PDB entry 8E2L | electron microscopy, 3.51 A resolution | chains C and B of the 7 polymer chains in the assembly

[Chain C (and B)]
Molecule: Twinkle mtDNA helicase
Source organism: Lates calcarifer
Notes: chain B of this document is another copy of the same molecule, construct and numbering; everything in this record applies to it too
UniProtKB: A0A4W6C5C5 (A0A4W6C5C5_LATCA); residues 1-517 here correspond to UniProt positions 128-644 (UniProt number = residue number + 127)
Amino-acid sequence (542 residues; numbered 1 to 542; the number before each row is that of its first residue):
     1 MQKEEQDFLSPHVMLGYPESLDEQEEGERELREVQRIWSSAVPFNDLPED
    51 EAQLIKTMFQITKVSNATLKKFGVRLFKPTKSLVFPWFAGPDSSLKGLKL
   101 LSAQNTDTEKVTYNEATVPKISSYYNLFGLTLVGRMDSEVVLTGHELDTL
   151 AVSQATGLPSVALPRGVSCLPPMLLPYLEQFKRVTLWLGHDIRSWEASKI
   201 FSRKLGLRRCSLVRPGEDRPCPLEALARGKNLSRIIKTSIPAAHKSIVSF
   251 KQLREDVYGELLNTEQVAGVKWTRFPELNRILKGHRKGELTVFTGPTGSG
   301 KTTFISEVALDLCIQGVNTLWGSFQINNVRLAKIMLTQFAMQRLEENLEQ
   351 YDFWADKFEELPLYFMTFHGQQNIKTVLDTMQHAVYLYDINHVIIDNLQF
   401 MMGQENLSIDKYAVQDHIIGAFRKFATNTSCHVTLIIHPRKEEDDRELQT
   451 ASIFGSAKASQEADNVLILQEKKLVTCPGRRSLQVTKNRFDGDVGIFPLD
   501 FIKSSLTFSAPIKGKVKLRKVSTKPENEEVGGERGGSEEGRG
Unresolved in the structure: 1-47, 405-408, 513-542
Sequence notes: engineered mutation Gln325 (Glu452 in A0A4W6C5C5)
Metal / ion sites: Mg2+: Thr302, Gln325 (together with ATP)
Small-molecule neighbours:
  - ATP (adenosine-5'-triphosphate), molecule 1: Pro296, Thr297, Gly298, Ser299, Gly300, Lys301, Thr302, Thr303, Gln325, Asn397, His438, Gly479, Arg481, Phe501, Lys503, Leu506, Phe508
  - ATP, molecule 2: Gln461, Lys487, Asn488, Arg489, Asp491, Gly492
What the authors report for this chain:
  - binding site for ATP: Lys301, Gln325, His438, Gln461, Arg481, Lys487, Arg489, Phe501
  - Mg2+ coordination: Thr302, Gln325
  - Mg2+ coordination through a water molecule: Asp396
  - mutagenesis - R481A (10-fold), F501A (10-fold), F501Y: decreased binding to ATP
  - mutagenesis - H438A, R489A: decreased catalytic activity on ATP
  - mutagenesis - H438A, R440A, S456A, R489A: abolished binding to the 15-nt DNA strand
  - binding site for the 15-nt DNA strand: Tyr412, Arg440, Lys441, Gly455, Ser456, Ala457
  - mutagenesis - R440A, S456A: abolished catalytic activity
  - mutagenesis - K441A: decreased expression
  - self-association interface (contacts with another copy of this molecule); pairs are residue here / residue on that copy: Trp195-Tyr386, Lys199-Leu387, Arg254-Asp352 (salt bridge), Trp195, Trp195, Ile247, Phe250, Leu261
  - mutagenesis - W195L, K199E, Y386A, Y388C: decreased catalytic activity
  - disease-associated variants - W195L, K199E, Y388C: decreased catalytic activity
  - mutagenesis - Y386A: decreased stability
  - disease-associated variants - W195L, K199E, Y388C: decreased stability
  - mutagenesis - E325Q: abolished catalytic activity on ATP
  - mutagenesis - E325Q: unchanged binding to the 15-nt DNA strand
  - catalytic residues: His438

[Interface between chain C and chain B]
Residue-residue contacts - 58 pairs, chain C then chain B:
  Thr297(C) - Gln461(B)
  Gly298(C) - Lys487(B)
  Gln325(C) - Gln461(B)
  Gln325(C) - Glu462(B)
  Gln325(C) - Arg489(B)
  Ile326(C) - Arg489(B)
  Asn328(C) - Ile247(B)
  Asn328(C) - Leu253(B)
  Val329(C) - Glu260(B)
  Arg330(C) - Val267(B)
  Lys333(C) - Glu260(B)
  Leu336(C) - Phe250(B)  hydrophobic
  Leu344(C) - Leu261(B)  hydrophobic
  Glu345(C) - Leu261(B)
  Glu345(C) - Thr264(B)
  Leu348(C) - Tyr258(B)  hydrophobic
  Tyr351(C) - Arg254(B)  hydrogen bond (side chain-backbone)
  Tyr351(C) - Val257(B)
  Tyr351(C) - Tyr258(B)  hydrophobic
  Tyr351(C) - Leu261(B)  hydrophobic
  Asp352(C) - Arg254(B)  salt bridge
  Asp356(C) - Arg254(B)  salt bridge
  Phe358(C) - Phe250(B)  hydrophobic
  Glu359(C) - Lys251(B)  salt bridge
  Leu363(C) - Ser249(B)
  Phe365(C) - Ser246(B)
  Phe365(C) - Ile247(B)  hydrogen bond (backbone-backbone)
  Thr367(C) - Lys245(B)
  Thr367(C) - Ile247(B)
  His369(C) - Thr427(B)
  Thr380(C) - His244(B)
  His383(C) - Ile240(B)
  His383(C) - Pro241(B)
  His383(C) - Ala243(B)
  Tyr386(C) - Trp195(B)
  Leu387(C) - Trp195(B)
  Leu387(C) - Lys199(B)  hydrogen bond (backbone-side chain)
  Leu387(C) - Ala242(B)
  Leu387(C) - Ala243(B)
  Tyr388(C) - Ala243(B)
  Asp389(C) - Trp195(B)
  Asp389(C) - Lys199(B)  salt bridge
  Gln399(C) - Lys458(B)
  Phe400(C) - Lys458(B)
  His438(C) - Gln461(B)
  Pro439(C) - Gln461(B)  hydrogen bond (backbone-side chain)
  Lys441(C) - Ala451(B)
  Lys441(C) - Ile453(B)  hydrogen bond (side chain-backbone)
  Lys441(C) - Gly455(B)  hydrogen bond (side chain-backbone)
  Glu442(C) - Ala451(B)
  Asp444(C) - Gln449(B)
  Asp444(C) - Thr450(B)
  Val475(C) - Val494(B)
  Thr476(C) - Val494(B)
  Cys477(C) - Asp493(B)  hydrogen bond
  Cys477(C) - Val494(B)  hydrogen bond (backbone-backbone)
  Lys503(C) - Asp491(B)
  Lys503(C) - Gly492(B)
Also at the interface, not in a pair above, chain C (43 interface residues in all): Ala332, Arg343, Ala355, Tyr364, Lys473
Also at the interface, not in a pair above, chain B (45 interface residues in all): Ser239, Val248, Asp256, Phe454, Ser456, Ala457, Phe490, Gly495, Ile496

[Overview]
Chain C and chain B form an interface of 43 and 45 residues respectively, with 8 hydrogen bonds and 4 salt
bridges. Polar contacts include Asp352(C)-Arg254(B), Asp356(C)-Arg254(B) and Glu359(C)-Lys251(B). The paper
reports the catalytic residue His438(C); H438A, R440A and S456A of chain C, among others, abolish binding to
the 15-nt DNA strand; 13 substitutions were tested in all.
Chain C and chain B are both Twinkle mtDNA helicase (Lates calcarifer); the structure, Structure of Lates
calcarifer Twinkle helicase with ATP and DNA, was determined by electron microscopy.
